Entry 9J8N (electron microscopy, 7.14 A resolution (low resolution: residue-level contacts below are approximate; hydrogen-bond / salt-bridge calls are withheld)); this record covers chains E and I of the 32 polymer chains in the assembly.

== Chain E ==
Protein: Histone H3.1
From: Homo sapiens
UniProt: P68431 (H31_HUMAN); residues 0-135 here correspond to UniProt positions 1-136 (UniProt number = residue number + 1)
Amino-acid sequence (139 residues; numbered -3 to 135; the number before each row is that of its first residue; numbers below 1 keep their minus sign (Gly-3 is residue -3)):
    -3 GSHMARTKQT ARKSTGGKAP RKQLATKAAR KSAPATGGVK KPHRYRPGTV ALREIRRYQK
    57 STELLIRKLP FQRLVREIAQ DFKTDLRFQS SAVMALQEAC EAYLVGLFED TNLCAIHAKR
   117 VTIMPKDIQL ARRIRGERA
Not modelled in the structure: -3 to 36, 135
Sequence notes: expression tag (-3 to -1)
UniProt features mapped onto this chain:
  - modified residue: Arg2 (Asymmetric dimethylarginine), Thr3 (Phosphothreonine), Lys4 (Allysine), Gln5 (5-glutamyl dopamine), Thr6 (Phosphothreonine), Arg8 (Citrulline), Lys9 (N6,N6,N6-trimethyllysine), Ser10 (ADP-ribosylserine), Thr11 (Phosphothreonine), Lys14 (N6-(2-hydroxyisobutyryl)lysine), Arg17 (Asymmetric dimethylarginine), Lys18 (N6-(2-hydroxyisobutyryl)lysine), Lys23 (N6-(2-hydroxyisobutyryl)lysine), Arg26 (Citrulline), Lys27 (N6,N6,N6-trimethyllysine), Ser28 (ADP-ribosylserine), Lys36 (N6,N6,N6-trimethyllysine), Lys37 (N6-methyllysine), Tyr41 (Phosphotyrosine), Lys56 (N6,N6,N6-trimethyllysine) and 8 more in UniProt
  - lipidation: Lys18 (N6-decanoyllysine)

== Chain I ==
Molecule: 193-nt DNA strand
From: synthetic construct
Sequence (193 nucleotides; each row starts with the number of its first residue):
     1 ATCGGACCCT ATCGCGAGCC AGGCCTGAGA ATCCGGTGCC GAGGCCGCTC AATTGGTCGT
    61 AGACAGCTCT AGCACCGCTT AAACGCACGT ACGCGCTGTC CCCCGCGTTT TAACCGCCAA
   121 GGGGATTACT CCCTAGTCTC CAGGCACGTG TCAGATATAT ACATCCAGGC CTTGTGTCGC
   181 GAAATTCATA GAT
Not modelled in the structure: 1, 191-193

== Chain E / chain I interface ==
Contacting residue pairs (14; chain E residue first):
  Arg63(E) - DA82(I)
  Arg63(E) - DA83(I)
  Arg72(E) - DC73(I)
  Leu82(E) - DC73(I)
  Arg83(E) - DG72(I)
  Arg83(E) - DC73(I)
  Phe84(E) - DG72(I)
  Phe84(E) - DC73(I)
  Gln85(E) - DG72(I)
  Ser86(E) - DG72(I)
  Val117(E) - DG93(I)
  Thr118(E) - DG93(I)
  Met120(E) - DG93(I)
  Met120(E) - DC94(I)
Interface residues without a listed pair, chain E (12 interface residues in all): Pro43, Arg116
Interface residues without a listed pair, chain I (8 interface residues in all): DA91, DC92

== Overview ==
12 residues of chain E and 8 residues of chain I are in contact.
Here chain E is Histone H3.1 (Homo sapiens) and chain I is a 193-nt DNA strand (synthetic construct). Entry
9J8N (Cryo-EM structure of BAF-Lamin A/C IgF-nucleosome complex (Low mobility complex)) was determined by
electron microscopy (same publication as 9J8O).
